Entry 5MI0 (X-ray diffraction, 2.35 A resolution); this record covers chains A and B of the 3 polymer chains in the assembly.

== Chain A ==
Molecule: Reticulocyte binding-like protein 5, Reticulocyte binding protein 5
From: Plasmodium falciparum
UniProtKB: chimeric construct of A0A159SJI5, B2L3N7: residues 140-296 from A0A159SJI5 (A0A159SJI5_PLAFA) positions 113-220 (offset varies); residues 297-526 from B2L3N7 positions 297-526 (same numbers)
Amino-acid sequence (360 residues; row label = number of the first residue in the row; note: 49 numbers in that range are skipped by the numbering (no residue carries them; nothing is unmodelled there)):
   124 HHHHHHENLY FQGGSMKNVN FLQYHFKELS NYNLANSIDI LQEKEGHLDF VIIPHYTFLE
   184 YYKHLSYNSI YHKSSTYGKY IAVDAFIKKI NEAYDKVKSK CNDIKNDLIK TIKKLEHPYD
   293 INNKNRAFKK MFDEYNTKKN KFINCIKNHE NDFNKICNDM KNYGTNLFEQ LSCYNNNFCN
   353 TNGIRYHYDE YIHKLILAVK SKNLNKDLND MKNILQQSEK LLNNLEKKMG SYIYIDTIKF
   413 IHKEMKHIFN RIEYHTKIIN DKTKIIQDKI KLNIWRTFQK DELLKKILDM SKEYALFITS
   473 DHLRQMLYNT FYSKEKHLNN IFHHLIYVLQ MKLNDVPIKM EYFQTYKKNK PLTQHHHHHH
Unresolved in the structure: 124-159, 293-298, 399-404, 502-532
Differences from the reference sequence: expression tag (124-139, 527-532); conflict Leu157 (Ile130 in A0A159SJI5), Glu183 (Asp156 in A0A159SJI5), Ala216 (Thr189 in A0A159SJI5), Lys233 (Ala206 in A0A159SJI5), Ala299 (Thr in B2L3N7), Phe304 (Met in B2L3N7), Asn312 (Lys in B2L3N7), Phe314 (Leu in B2L3N7), Asn316 (Lys in B2L3N7), Asn330 (Met in B2L3N7), Ala370 (Ser in B2L3N7), Asn381 (Ser in B2L3N7), Lys384 (Thr in B2L3N7), Lys392 (Leu in B2L3N7), Asn395 (Thr in B2L3N7), Glu398 (Asn in B2L3N7), Lys458 (Arg in B2L3N7), Lys464 (Asn in B2L3N7), Ala467 (Ser in B2L3N7), Leu505 (Phe in B2L3N7)
Cystine bridges: Cys224-Cys317, Cys345-Cys351

== Chain B ==
Molecule: Monoclonal antibody 9AD4
From: Mus musculus
Notes: antibody fragment or engineered binder
Amino-acid sequence (258 residues; row label = number of the first residue in the row; numbers below 1 keep their minus sign (Met-18 is residue -18)):
   -18 MGWSWIFLFL LSGTAGVHSE VKLVESGGGV VQPGGSRKLS CAASGFTFSD YGMAWVRQAP
    42 GKGPEWVTFI SNMAYSIYYA DTVTGRFTIS RENAKNTLHL EMSSLRSEDT AMYYCTRAIF
   102 DYAGYWYFDV WGAGTTVTVS SAKTTAPSVY PLAPVCGDTT GSSVTLGCLV KGYFPEPVTL
   162 TWNSGSLSSG VHTFPAVLQS DLYTLSSSVT VTSSTWPSQS ITCNVAHPAS STKVDKKIEP
   222 RGPTIKPCPP CKCPAPNS
Unresolved in the structure: -18 to 1, 223-239
Cystine bridges: Cys22-Cys96, Cys149-Cys204

== Interface between chain A and chain B ==
Pairs across the interface (22):
  Ile193(A) - Tyr103(B)  hydrophobic
  Lys202(A) - Tyr103(B)
  Ala205(A) - Tyr103(B)  hydrophobic
  Phe209(A) - Ala104(B)
  Asn334(A) - Tyr59(B)
  Tyr335(A) - Phe101(B)  hydrophobic
  Tyr335(A) - Tyr103(B)  hydrogen bond (side chain-backbone)
  Tyr335(A) - Gly105(B)
  Thr337(A) - Tyr56(B)
  Asn338(A) - Phe101(B)
  Asn338(A) - Trp107(B)
  Leu339(A) - Phe101(B)  hydrophobic
  Leu339(A) - Tyr103(B)  hydrophobic
  Phe340(A) - Met54(B)  hydrophobic
  Phe340(A) - Tyr56(B)  hydrophobic
  Glu341(A) - Ser52(B)  hydrogen bond
  Glu341(A) - Asn53(B)
  Glu341(A) - Met54(B)  hydrogen bond (side chain-backbone)
  Glu341(A) - Ala55(B)
  Glu341(A) - Tyr56(B)  hydrogen bond (side chain-backbone)
  Gln342(A) - Asp31(B)
  Gln342(A) - Asn53(B)  hydrogen bond
Other interface residues (no listed pair), chain A (15 interface residues in all): Val206, Ser344, Leu456
Other interface residues (no listed pair), chain B (13 interface residues in all): Ser57

== Overview ==
The interface between chain A and chain B involves 15 residues on one side and 13 on the other, with 5
hydrogen bonds. Among the polar pairs are Tyr335(A)-Tyr103(B), Glu341(A)-Ser52(B) and Glu341(A)-Met54(B).
Chain A is Reticulocyte binding-like protein 5, Reticulocyte binding protein 5 (Plasmodium falciparum) and
chain B is Monoclonal antibody 9AD4 (Mus musculus); the structure, A thermally stabilised version of
Plasmodium falciparum RH5, was determined by X-ray diffraction.
